2NVB - chains B and C of the 4 polymer chains in the assembly; structure by X-ray diffraction, 2.80 A resolution.

# Chain B (and C)
Protein: NADP-dependent alcohol dehydrogenase
Organism: Thermoanaerobacter brockii
Notes: EC 1.1.1.2; chain C of this document is another copy of the same molecule, construct and numbering; everything in this record applies to it too
Reference sequence: P14941 (ADH_THEBR); numbering as in UniProt (aligned over 1-352)
Chain sequence (352 residues; numbered 1 to 352; the number before each row is that of its first residue):
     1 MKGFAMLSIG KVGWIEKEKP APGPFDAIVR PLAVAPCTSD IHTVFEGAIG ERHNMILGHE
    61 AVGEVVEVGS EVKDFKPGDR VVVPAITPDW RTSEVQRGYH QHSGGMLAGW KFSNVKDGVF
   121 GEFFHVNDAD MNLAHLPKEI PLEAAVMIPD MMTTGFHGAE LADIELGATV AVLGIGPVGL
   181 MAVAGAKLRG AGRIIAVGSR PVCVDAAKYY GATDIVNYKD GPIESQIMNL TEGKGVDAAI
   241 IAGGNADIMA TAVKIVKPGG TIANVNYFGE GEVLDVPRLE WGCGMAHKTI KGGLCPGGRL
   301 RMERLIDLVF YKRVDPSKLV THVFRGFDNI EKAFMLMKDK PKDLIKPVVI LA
Construct notes: engineered mutation Asp275 (Pro in P14941)
Swiss-Prot annotation at these positions:
  - binding site (Zn(2+)): Cys37, His59, Asp150
  - binding site (NADP(+)): Ile175 to Val178, Gly198 to Arg200, Tyr218, Val265 to Tyr267, Lys340

# How chain B and chain C interact
Pairs across the interface (49):
  Phe156(B) - Leu166(C)  hydrophobic
  Glu160(B) - Leu166(C)
  Ile164(B) - Arg189(C)  hydrogen bond (backbone-side chain)
  Leu166(B) - Phe156(C)  hydrophobic
  Leu166(B) - Glu160(C)
  Leu166(B) - Arg189(C)
  Leu166(B) - Arg304(C)
  Gly167(B) - Arg304(C)
  Gly167(B) - Asp307(C)
  Gly167(B) - Leu308(C)
  Ala168(B) - Arg304(C)
  Lys187(B) - Leu188(C)
  Lys187(B) - Arg313(C)
  Leu188(B) - Leu188(C)
  Leu188(B) - Arg189(C)
  Leu188(B) - Gly190(C)  hydrogen bond (backbone-backbone)
  Arg189(B) - Ile164(C)  hydrogen bond (side chain-backbone)
  Arg189(B) - Leu166(C)
  Arg189(B) - Leu188(C)  hydrogen bond (backbone-backbone)
  Arg189(B) - Arg189(C)  hydrogen bond (backbone-side chain)
  Gly190(B) - Leu188(C)  hydrogen bond (backbone-backbone)
  Gly190(B) - Leu308(C)
  Ala191(B) - Leu308(C)
  Ala191(B) - Arg313(C)  hydrogen bond (backbone-side chain)
  Gly192(B) - Leu308(C)
  Gly192(B) - Tyr311(C)
  Gly192(B) - Arg313(C)  hydrogen bond (backbone-side chain)
  Arg193(B) - Tyr311(C)  hydrogen bond
  Ile194(B) - Arg313(C)
  Gly211(B) - Arg313(C)  hydrogen bond (backbone-side chain)
  Thr213(B) - Tyr311(C)
  Thr213(B) - Arg313(C)
  Asp237(B) - Arg304(C)  salt bridge
  Arg304(B) - Glu165(C)  salt bridge
  Arg304(B) - Leu166(C)
  Arg304(B) - Gly167(C)
  Arg304(B) - Asp237(C)  salt bridge
  Asp307(B) - Thr169(C)
  Leu308(B) - Gly167(C)
  Leu308(B) - Gly190(C)
  Leu308(B) - Ala191(C)
  Tyr311(B) - Arg193(C)  hydrogen bond
  Tyr311(B) - Thr213(C)
  Arg313(B) - Lys187(C)
  Arg313(B) - Ala191(C)  hydrogen bond (side chain-backbone)
  Arg313(B) - Gly192(C)  hydrogen bond (side chain-backbone)
  Arg313(B) - Ile194(C)
  Arg313(B) - Gly211(C)  hydrogen bond (side chain-backbone)
  Arg313(B) - Thr213(C)
Other interface residues (no listed pair), chain B (24 interface residues in all): Glu165, Thr169

# Overview
24 residues of chain B face 23 of chain C across their interface; the contacts include 14 hydrogen bonds and 3
salt bridges. Polar pairs include Asp237(B)-Arg304(C), Arg304(B)-Glu165(C) and Ile164(B)-Arg189(C). From
UniProt: 3 Zn2+-binding residues and 12 NADP+-binding residues on chain B.
Chain B and chain C are both NADP-dependent alcohol dehydrogenase (Thermoanaerobacter brockii); the structure,
Contribution of Pro275 to the Thermostability of the Alcohol Dehydrogenases (ADHs), was determined by X-ray
diffraction, deposited together with 2OUI.
